Entry 2FHG (X-ray diffraction, 3.23 A resolution); this record covers chains U and 2 of the 28 polymer chains in the assembly.

# Chain U
Protein: 20S proteasome, alpha and beta subunits
From: Mycobacterium tuberculosis
Sequence (250 residues; row label = number of the first residue in the row; numbers below 1 keep their minus sign (Met-1 is residue -1)):
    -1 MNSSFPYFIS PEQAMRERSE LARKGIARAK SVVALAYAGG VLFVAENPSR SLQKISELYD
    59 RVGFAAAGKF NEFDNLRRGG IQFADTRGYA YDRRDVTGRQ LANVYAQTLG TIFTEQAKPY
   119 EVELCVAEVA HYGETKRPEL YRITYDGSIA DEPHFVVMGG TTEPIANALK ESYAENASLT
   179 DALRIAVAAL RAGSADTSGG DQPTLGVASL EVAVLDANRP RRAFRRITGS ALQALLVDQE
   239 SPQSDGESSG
Not modelled in the structure: -1 to 7, 193-202, 238-248
Sequence notes: initiating methionine (-1); cloning artifact (0-1)

# Chain 2
Protein: proteasome, beta subunit
From: Mycobacterium tuberculosis
Sequence (240 residues; row label = number of the first residue in the row):
   301 TTIVALKYPG GVVMAGDRRS TQGNMISGRD VRKVYITDDY TATGIAGTAA VAVEFARLYA
   361 VELEHYEKLE GVPLTFAGKI NRLAIMVRGN LAAAMQGLLA LPLLAGYDIH ASDPQSAGRI
   421 VSFDAAGGWN IEEEGYQAVG SGSLFAKSSM KKLYSQVTDG DSGLRVAVEA LYDAADDDSA
   481 TGGPDLVRGI FPTAVIIDAD GAVDVPESRI AELARAIIES RSGADTFGSD GGEKHHHHHH
Not modelled in the structure: 523-540
Sequence notes: expression tag (535-540)

# Chain U / chain 2 interface
Contacting residue pairs (19; chain U residue first):
  Arg85(U) - Glu370(2)  salt bridge
  Tyr87(U) - Asn381(2)  hydrogen bond (backbone-side chain)
  Ala88(U) - Asn381(2)  hydrogen bond (backbone-side chain)
  Ala88(U) - Arg382(2)  hydrogen bond (backbone-side chain)
  Ala88(U) - Ile385(2)
  Tyr89(U) - Leu374(2)  hydrophobic
  Tyr89(U) - Gly378(2)
  Tyr89(U) - Asn381(2)
  Tyr89(U) - Arg382(2)
  Asp90(U) - Thr375(2)
  Asp90(U) - Ala377(2)
  Asp90(U) - Gly378(2)
  Arg92(U) - Thr375(2)
  Asp93(U) - Tyr366(2)  hydrogen bond (backbone-side chain)
  Asp93(U) - Leu374(2)
  Asp93(U) - Thr375(2)  hydrogen bond
  Arg97(U) - Glu370(2)  hydrogen bond (side chain-backbone)
  Gln98(U) - Tyr366(2)
  Gln98(U) - Glu370(2)

# Overview
Chain U and chain 2 each contribute 9 residues to their interface, with 6 hydrogen bonds and 1 salt bridge.
Among the polar pairs are Arg85(U)-Glu370(2), Tyr87(U)-Asn381(2) and Ala88(U)-Asn381(2).
Here chain U is 20S proteasome, alpha and beta subunits and chain 2 is proteasome, beta subunit, both from
Mycobacterium tuberculosis. Entry 2FHG (Crystal Structure of Mycobacterial Tuberculosis Proteasome) was
determined by X-ray diffraction together with 2FHH from the same study.
